5LQ7 - chain A; structure by X-ray diffraction, 1.60 A resolution.

# Chain A
Name: Virulence protein vsdE
Source organism: Salmonella enterica
UniProt: P0A2N2 (VSDE_SALTY); residue numbers follow UniProt; this construct covers 1-216
Chain sequence (219 residues; each row starts with the number of its first residue; numbers below 1 keep their minus sign (Gly-2 is residue -2)):
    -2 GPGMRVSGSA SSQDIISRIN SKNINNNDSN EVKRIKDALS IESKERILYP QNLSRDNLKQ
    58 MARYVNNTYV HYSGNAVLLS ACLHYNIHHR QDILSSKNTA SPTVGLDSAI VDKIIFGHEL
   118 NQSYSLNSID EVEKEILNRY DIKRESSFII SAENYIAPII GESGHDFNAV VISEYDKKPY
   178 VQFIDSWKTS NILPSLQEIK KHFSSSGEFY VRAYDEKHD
Disordered / not traced: -2 to 7, 214-216
Differences from the reference sequence: expression tag (-2 to 0); engineered mutation Ser37 (Cys in P0A2N2), Ala73 (Cys in P0A2N2), Ser122 (Cys in P0A2N2), Ser160 (Cys in P0A2N2), Ser170 (Cys in P0A2N2); variant Gly161 (Arg in P0A2N2)
Bound ions: Na+: Thr65, Tyr66, Tyr69
Reported in the primary citation:
  - catalytic residues: His162, Asp182

# In short
Thr65, Tyr66 and Tyr69 coordinate Na+. From the paper: catalytic residues His162 and Asp182.
Chain A is Virulence protein vsdE (Salmonella enterica); the structure, Salmonella effector SpvD - G161
variant, was determined by X-ray diffraction, deposited together with 5LQ6.
